5G0N - chains A and B; structure by X-ray diffraction, 1.94 A resolution.

== Chain A (and B) ==
Molecule: Nitric oxide synthase, brain
Organism: Rattus norvegicus
Notes: EC 1.14.13.39; fragment: heme domain; chain B of this document is another copy of the same molecule, construct and numbering; everything in this record applies to it too
Reference sequence: P29476 (NOS1_RAT); numbering as in UniProt (aligned over 297-718)
Sequence (422 residues; each row starts with the number of its first residue):
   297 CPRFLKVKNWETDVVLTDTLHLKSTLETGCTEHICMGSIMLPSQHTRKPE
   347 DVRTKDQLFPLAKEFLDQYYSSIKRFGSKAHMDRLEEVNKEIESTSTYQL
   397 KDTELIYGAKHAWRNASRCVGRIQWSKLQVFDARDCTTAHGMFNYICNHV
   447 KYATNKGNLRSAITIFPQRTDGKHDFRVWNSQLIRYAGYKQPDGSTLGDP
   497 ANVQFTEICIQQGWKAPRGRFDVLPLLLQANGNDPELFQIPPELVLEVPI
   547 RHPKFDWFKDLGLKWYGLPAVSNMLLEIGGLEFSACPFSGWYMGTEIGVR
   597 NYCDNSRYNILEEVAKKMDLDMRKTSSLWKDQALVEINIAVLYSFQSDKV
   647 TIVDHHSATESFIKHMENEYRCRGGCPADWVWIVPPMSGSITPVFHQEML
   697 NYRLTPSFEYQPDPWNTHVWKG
Not modelled in the structure: 297-298, 339-349, 718 (chain B: 297-298, 339-347)
Differences from the reference sequence: engineered mutation Asn-597 (Asp in P29476)
Ion coordination: Zn2+: Cys-326, Cys-331 (shared with Cys-326(B), Cys-331(B) of chain B); heme Fe near Cys-415 (its only coordinating residue here)
Ligand contacts:
  - EXI (N1-(5-(2-(6-Amino-4-methylpyridin-2-yl)ethyl)pyridin-3-yl)-N1,N2-dimethylethane-1,2-diamine): Met-336, Gln-478, Arg-481, Pro-565, Val-567, Phe-584, Ser-585, Gly-586, Trp-587, Tyr-588, Met-589, Glu-592, Arg-603, Trp-678
  - tetrahydrobiopterin (H4B), molecule 1: Trp-306, Trp-676, Phe-691, His-692, Gln-693, Glu-694
  - tetrahydrobiopterin (H4B), molecule 2: Ser-334, Met-336, Arg-596, Val-677, Trp-678
  - heme (HEM): Trp-409, Ala-412, Arg-414, Cys-415, Val-416, Gly-417, Leu-424, Ser-457, Met-570, Phe-584, Ser-585, Gly-586, Trp-587, Met-589, Glu-592, Val-649, Trp-678, Phe-704, Tyr-706
UniProt features mapped onto this chain:
  - binding site ((6R)-L-erythro-5,6,7,8-tetrahydrobiopterin): Ser-334, Val-677, Trp-678, Phe-691
  - binding site (heme b): Cys-415, Tyr-706
  - binding site (L-arginine): Gln-478, Trp-587, Tyr-588, Glu-592
  - mutagenesis: Tyr-588 (Y588F: No decrease in nitric-oxide synthase activity; Y588H: 50% decrease of nitric-oxide synthase activity; Y588S: 30% decrease of nitric-oxide synthase activity)
What the authors report for this chain:
  - mutagenesis - D597N: decreased binding to EXI

== Interface between chain A and chain B ==
Contacting residue pairs (130; chain A residue first):
  Leu-301(A) / Ile-330(B)  hydrophobic
  Trp-306(A) / Met-336(B)
  Trp-306(A) / Leu-337(B)  hydrophobic
  Glu-307(A) / Asp-600(B)
  Glu-307(A) / Asn-601(B)  hydrogen bond
  Glu-307(A) / Ser-602(B)  hydrogen bond
  His-317(A) / Ile-330(B)
  Ser-320(A) / His-329(B)  hydrogen bond (side chain-backbone)
  Glu-323(A) / Glu-328(B)
  Thr-324(A) / Thr-327(B)  hydrogen bond (side chain-backbone)
  Thr-324(A) / Glu-328(B)  hydrogen bond (backbone-backbone)
  Thr-324(A) / His-329(B)
  Thr-324(A) / Ile-330(B)
  Thr-324(A) / Cys-331(B)
  Cys-326(A) / Cys-326(B)  hydrophobic
  Cys-326(A) / Thr-327(B)
  Cys-326(A) / Glu-328(B)  hydrogen bond (backbone-backbone)
  Cys-326(A) / Cys-331(B)  hydrophobic
  Thr-327(A) / Thr-324(B)  hydrogen bond (backbone-side chain)
  Thr-327(A) / Cys-326(B)
  Glu-328(A) / Leu-322(B)
  Glu-328(A) / Glu-323(B)
  Glu-328(A) / Thr-324(B)  hydrogen bond (backbone-backbone)
  Glu-328(A) / Cys-326(B)  hydrogen bond (backbone-backbone)
  Glu-328(A) / Glu-328(B)
  His-329(A) / Ser-320(B)  hydrogen bond (backbone-side chain)
  His-329(A) / Thr-321(B)
  His-329(A) / Thr-324(B)
  His-329(A) / Tyr-698(B)
  Ile-330(A) / Leu-301(B)  hydrophobic
  Ile-330(A) / Thr-324(B)
  Ile-330(A) / Leu-696(B)  hydrophobic
  Ile-330(A) / Asn-697(B)
  Ile-330(A) / Tyr-698(B)  hydrophobic
  Cys-331(A) / Thr-324(B)
  Cys-331(A) / Cys-326(B)  hydrophobic
  Cys-331(A) / Cys-331(B)  hydrophobic
  Cys-331(A) / Leu-696(B)
  Cys-331(A) / Asn-697(B)  hydrogen bond (backbone-backbone)
  Met-332(A) / Leu-301(B)  hydrophobic
  Met-332(A) / Leu-696(B)  hydrophobic
  Ser-334(A) / Trp-676(B)
  Ser-334(A) / Glu-694(B)
  Ser-334(A) / Met-695(B)  hydrogen bond (side chain-backbone)
  Ile-335(A) / Glu-694(B)
  Ile-335(A) / Met-695(B)
  Met-336(A) / Trp-306(B)  hydrophobic
  Met-336(A) / Glu-694(B)  hydrogen bond (backbone-side chain)
  Leu-337(A) / Trp-306(B)  hydrophobic
  Val-595(A) / Ser-686(B)
  Arg-596(A) / Ser-686(B)
  Arg-596(A) / Phe-691(B)
  Arg-596(A) / His-692(B)
  Asp-600(A) / His-692(B)  salt bridge
  Asn-601(A) / Glu-307(B)  hydrogen bond (backbone-side chain)
  Ser-602(A) / Glu-307(B)  hydrogen bond
  Leu-607(A) / Ile-687(B)  hydrophobic
  Thr-621(A) / Asp-650(B)  hydrogen bond
  Thr-621(A) / His-652(B)
  Thr-621(A) / Ser-653(B)  hydrogen bond
  Ser-622(A) / Leu-638(B)
  Ser-622(A) / Gln-642(B)  hydrogen bond
  Ser-622(A) / Asp-650(B)
  Ser-623(A) / Ile-635(B)
  Leu-624(A) / Asn-634(B)
  Leu-624(A) / Ile-635(B)
  Leu-624(A) / Leu-638(B)  hydrophobic
  Leu-624(A) / His-651(B)
  Lys-626(A) / Ile-687(B)
  Asp-627(A) / Val-631(B)
  Asp-627(A) / His-651(B)  salt bridge
  Asp-627(A) / His-652(B)  salt bridge
  Asp-627(A) / Met-683(B)
  Asp-627(A) / Ser-684(B)  hydrogen bond
  Gln-628(A) / Val-631(B)
  Gln-628(A) / Glu-632(B)  hydrogen bond
  Gln-628(A) / Ile-635(B)
  Leu-630(A) / Ile-687(B)  hydrophobic
  Val-631(A) / Gln-628(B)
  Val-631(A) / Val-631(B)  hydrophobic
  Glu-632(A) / Gln-628(B)  hydrogen bond
  Asn-634(A) / Leu-624(B)
  Ile-635(A) / Ser-623(B)
  Ile-635(A) / Leu-624(B)
  Ile-635(A) / Gln-628(B)
  Leu-638(A) / Ser-622(B)
  Leu-638(A) / Leu-624(B)  hydrophobic
  Gln-642(A) / Ser-622(B)
  Asp-650(A) / Thr-621(B)  hydrogen bond
  Asp-650(A) / Ser-622(B)
  His-651(A) / Leu-624(B)
  His-651(A) / Asp-627(B)  salt bridge
  His-652(A) / Thr-621(B)
  His-652(A) / Asp-627(B)  salt bridge
  Trp-676(A) / Ser-334(B)
  Trp-676(A) / Trp-676(B)  hydrophobic
  Trp-676(A) / Val-677(B)  hydrophobic
  Val-677(A) / Trp-676(B)  hydrophobic
  Pro-682(A) / Ser-684(B)
  Pro-682(A) / Gly-685(B)  hydrogen bond (backbone-backbone)
  Pro-682(A) / Ser-686(B)  hydrogen bond (backbone-backbone)
  Met-683(A) / Asp-627(B)
  Met-683(A) / Ser-684(B)
  Ser-684(A) / Asp-627(B)  hydrogen bond
  Ser-684(A) / Pro-682(B)
  Ser-684(A) / Met-683(B)
  Ser-684(A) / Ser-684(B)
  Gly-685(A) / Pro-682(B)  hydrogen bond (backbone-backbone)
  Ser-686(A) / Val-595(B)
  Ser-686(A) / Arg-596(B)
  Ser-686(A) / Pro-682(B)  hydrogen bond (backbone-backbone)
  Ile-687(A) / Leu-607(B)  hydrophobic
  Ile-687(A) / Lys-626(B)
  Ile-687(A) / Asp-627(B)
  Phe-691(A) / Arg-596(B)
  His-692(A) / Arg-596(B)
  His-692(A) / Asp-600(B)
  Glu-694(A) / Ser-334(B)
  Glu-694(A) / Ile-335(B)
  Glu-694(A) / Met-336(B)  hydrogen bond (side chain-backbone)
  Met-695(A) / Ser-334(B)  hydrogen bond (backbone-side chain)
  Met-695(A) / Ile-335(B)
  Leu-696(A) / Ile-330(B)  hydrophobic
  Leu-696(A) / Cys-331(B)
  Leu-696(A) / Met-332(B)  hydrophobic
  Leu-696(A) / Ile-335(B)  hydrophobic
  Asn-697(A) / Ile-330(B)
  Asn-697(A) / Cys-331(B)  hydrogen bond (backbone-backbone)
  Tyr-698(A) / His-329(B)
  Tyr-698(A) / Ile-330(B)  hydrophobic
Other interface residues (no listed pair), chain A (62 interface residues in all): Val-303, Thr-321, Leu-322, Gly-333, Cys-599, Ser-653
Other interface residues (no listed pair), chain B (62 interface residues in all): Val-303, His-317, Gly-333, Cys-599, Leu-630

== Summary ==
The chain A/chain B interface involves 62 residues from each chain; the contacts include 30 hydrogen bonds and
5 salt bridges. Polar pairs include Asp-600(A)/His-692(B), Asp-627(A)/His-651(B) and Asp-627(A)/His-652(B).
Bound to chain A: heme, tetrahydrobiopterin and compound EXI. From the paper: D597N of chain A reduces binding
to EXI.
Chain A and chain B are both Nitric oxide synthase, brain (Rattus norvegicus); the structure, Structure of rat
neuronal nitric oxide synthase D597N mutant heme domain in complex with
N1-(5-(2-(6-AMINO-4-METHYLPYRIDIN-2-YL)ETHYL) PYRIDIN-3-YL)-N1,N2-DIMETHYLETHANE-1,2-DIAMINE, was determined
by X-ray diffraction (same publication as 5G0O and 5G0P).
